Entry 8HEC (electron microscopy, 3.50 A resolution); this record covers chains F and G of the 9 polymer chains in the assembly.

[Chain F]
Name: rabbit antibody 9H1 light chain
Organism: Oryctolagus cuniculus
Notes: antibody fragment or engineered binder
Sequence (110 residues; row label = number of the first residue in the row):
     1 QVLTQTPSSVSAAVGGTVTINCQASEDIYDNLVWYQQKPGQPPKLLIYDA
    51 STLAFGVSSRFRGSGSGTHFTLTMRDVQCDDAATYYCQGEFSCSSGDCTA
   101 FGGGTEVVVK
Disulfides: Cys-22/Cys-87

[Chain G]
Name: rabbit antibody 9H1 heavy chain
Organism: Oryctolagus cuniculus
Notes: antibody fragment or engineered binder
Sequence (117 residues; numbered 1 to 117; the number before each row is that of its first residue):
     1 QSVEESGGRLVTPGTPLTLTCTVSGFSLSRYAMSWVRQAPGKGLEWIGII
    51 VDSGHTAYASWAKGRFTISRTSTTVDLKMTSLTTEDTATYFCARETGGGA
   101 FYVFEFWGPGTVVTVSS
Disulfides: Cys-21/Cys-92

[How chain F and chain G interact]
Residue-residue contacts - 28 pairs, chain F then chain G:
  Tyr-35(F) / Val-103(G)  hydrogen bond (side chain-backbone)
  Tyr-35(F) / Phe-104(G)
  Tyr-35(F) / Trp-107(G)  hydrophobic
  Gln-37(F) / Gln-38(G)  hydrogen bond
  Pro-42(F) / Trp-107(G)  hydrophobic
  Pro-42(F) / Gly-108(G)
  Pro-43(F) / Leu-44(G)  hydrophobic
  Pro-43(F) / Trp-107(G)  hydrogen bond (backbone-side chain)
  Leu-45(F) / Val-103(G)
  Leu-45(F) / Phe-104(G)
  Leu-45(F) / Glu-105(G)  hydrogen bond (backbone-side chain)
  Ala-54(F) / Glu-105(G)
  Tyr-86(F) / Lys-42(G)
  Tyr-86(F) / Gly-43(G)
  Tyr-86(F) / Leu-44(G)
  Gln-88(F) / Tyr-102(G)  hydrogen bond (side chain-backbone)
  Gln-88(F) / Phe-104(G)
  Glu-90(F) / Tyr-102(G)
  Asp-97(F) / Tyr-58(G)
  Asp-97(F) / Ala-59(G)
  Asp-97(F) / Ser-60(G)  hydrogen bond (side chain-backbone)
  Cys-98(F) / Trp-46(G)  hydrophobic
  Cys-98(F) / Ala-57(G)  hydrophobic
  Cys-98(F) / Tyr-102(G)  hydrogen bond
  Thr-99(F) / Trp-46(G)
  Thr-99(F) / Tyr-102(G)
  Phe-101(F) / Leu-44(G)  hydrophobic
  Phe-101(F) / Trp-46(G)  hydrophobic
Other interface residues (no listed pair), chain F (14 interface residues in all): Val-33
Other interface residues (no listed pair), chain G (18 interface residues in all): Val-36, Glu-45, Pro-109

[In short]
Chain F and chain G form an interface of 14 and 18 residues respectively, with 7 hydrogen bonds. Polar
contacts include Tyr-35(F)/Val-103(G), Gln-37(F)/Gln-38(G) and Pro-43(F)/Trp-107(G).
Here chain F is rabbit antibody 9H1 light chain and chain G is rabbit antibody 9H1 heavy chain, both from
Oryctolagus cuniculus. Entry 8HEC (SARS-CoV-2 Spike trimer in complex with RmAb 9H1 Fab in the class 2
conformation) was determined by electron microscopy together with 8HEB from the same study.
